Entry 4E0Z (X-ray diffraction, 2.42 A resolution); this record covers chains A and C of the 3 polymer chains in the assembly.

# Chain A
Name: Protelomerase
From: Agrobacterium tumefaciens
UniProt: Q7CWV1 (Q7CWV1_AGRT5); numbering as in UniProt (aligned over 103-421)
Chain sequence (462 residues; numbered -19 to 442; the number before each row is that of its first residue; numbers below 1 keep their minus sign (Met-19 is residue -19)):
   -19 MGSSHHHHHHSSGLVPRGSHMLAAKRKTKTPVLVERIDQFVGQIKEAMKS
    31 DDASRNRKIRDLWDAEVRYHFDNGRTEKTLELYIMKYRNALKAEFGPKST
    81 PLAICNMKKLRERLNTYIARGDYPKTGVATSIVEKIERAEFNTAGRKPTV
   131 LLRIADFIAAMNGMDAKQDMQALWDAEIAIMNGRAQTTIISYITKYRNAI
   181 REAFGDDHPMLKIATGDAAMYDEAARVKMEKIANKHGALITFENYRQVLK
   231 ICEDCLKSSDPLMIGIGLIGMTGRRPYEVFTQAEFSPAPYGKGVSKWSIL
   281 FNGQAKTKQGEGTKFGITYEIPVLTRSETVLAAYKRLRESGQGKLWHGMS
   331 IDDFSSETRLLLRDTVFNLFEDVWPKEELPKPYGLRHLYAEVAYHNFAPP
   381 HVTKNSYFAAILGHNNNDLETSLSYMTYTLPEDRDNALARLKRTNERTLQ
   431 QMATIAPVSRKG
Not modelled in the structure: -19 to 102, 422-442
Modified positions: Tyr405 (o-phosphotyrosine; PTR)
Differences from the reference sequence: expression tag (-19 to 102, 422-442); engineered mutation Ala205 (Arg in Q7CWV1)
Ligand contacts: thymidine-5'-phosphate (TMP): Tyr201, Ala205, Lys208
From the paper describing this entry:
  - mutagenesis - R205A: abolished catalytic activity on producing hairpin products in vitro
  - mutagenesis - R205A: unchanged catalytic activity on cleaving DNA
  - catalytic residues: Lys286, Arg366, His394 (by similarity / conservation)
  - mutagenesis - Y201A: abolished catalytic activity on hairpin products
  - mutagenesis - Y201A: unchanged catalytic activity on DNA cutting

# Chain C
Molecule: 13-nt DNA strand
Sequence (13 nucleotides; row label = number of the first residue in the row):
     1 CATAATAACAATA

# Chain A / chain C interface
Pairs across the interface - 41 pairs, chain A then chain C:
  Ala119(A) - DA7(C)  phosphate contact
  Asn122(A) - DT6(C)  hydrogen bond to the phosphate
  Asn122(A) - DA7(C)  hydrogen bond to the phosphate
  Ala124(A) - DA4(C)  base contact
  Ala124(A) - DA5(C)  sugar contact
  Ala124(A) - DT6(C)  sugar contact
  Gly125(A) - DA5(C)  base contact
  Gly125(A) - DT6(C)  sugar contact
  Arg126(A) - DT6(C)  hydrogen bond to the base
  Arg126(A) - DA7(C)  base contact
  Arg126(A) - DA8(C)  hydrogen bond to the phosphate
  Lys127(A) - DA7(C)  phosphate contact
  Lys127(A) - DA8(C)  sugar contact
  Pro128(A) - DA7(C)  phosphate contact
  Pro128(A) - DA8(C)  phosphate contact
  Thr129(A) - DA8(C)  sugar contact
  Val130(A) - DA8(C)  hydrogen bond to the phosphate
  Val130(A) - DC9(C)  phosphate contact
  Leu131(A) - DA8(C)  hydrogen bond to the phosphate
  Arg164(A) - DC9(C)  salt bridge to the phosphate
  Arg164(A) - DA10(C)  salt bridge to the phosphate
  Ala165(A) - DA10(C)  hydrogen bond to the phosphate
  Ala165(A) - DA11(C)  phosphate contact
  Thr167(A) - DA10(C)  sugar contact
  Thr167(A) - DA11(C)  hydrogen bond to the phosphate
  Thr167(A) - DT12(C)  base contact
  Thr168(A) - DC9(C)  sugar contact
  Thr168(A) - DA10(C)  hydrogen bond to the phosphate
  Ser171(A) - DA11(C)  hydrogen bond to the base
  Tyr172(A) - DA8(C)  sugar contact
  Tyr172(A) - DC9(C)  hydrogen bond to the phosphate
  Lys208(A) - DA13(C)  base contact
  Lys211(A) - DT12(C)  salt bridge to the phosphate
  Lys286(A) - DA13(C)  hydrogen bond to the base
  Leu340(A) - DT6(C)  base contact
  Leu340(A) - DA7(C)  base contact
  Tyr363(A) - DA13(C)  sugar contact
  His367(A) - DA13(C)  salt bridge to the phosphate
  Thr401(A) - DA13(C)  phosphate contact
  Ser404(A) - DA13(C)  sugar contact
  Tyr405(A) - DA13(C)  covalent bond
Other interface residues (no listed pair), chain A (26 interface residues in all): His394

# Summary
26 residues of chain A face 10 of chain C across their interface; the contacts include 1 covalent bond, 12
hydrogen bonds and 4 salt bridges. Polar pairs include Arg126(A)-DT6(C), Ser171(A)-DA11(C) and
Lys286(A)-DA13(C). The paper reports catalytic residues Lys286(A), Arg366(A) and His394(A); R205A of chain A
abolishes catalytic activity on producing hairpin products in vitro.
Chain A is Protelomerase (Agrobacterium tumefaciens) and chain C is a 13-nt DNA strand; the structure,
Protelomerase tela R205A covalently complexed with substrate DNA, was determined by X-ray diffraction,
deposited together with 4DWP, 4E0G, 4E0J, 4E0P, 4E0Y and 4E10.
